7W7L - chains A and B of the 4 polymer chains in the assembly; structure by X-ray diffraction, 3.00 A resolution.

# Chain A (and B)
Protein: Nuclear factor NF-kappa-B p52 subunit
Organism: Homo sapiens
Notes: chain B of this document is another copy of the same molecule, construct and numbering; everything in this record applies to it too
Reference sequence: Q00653 (NFKB2_HUMAN); residue numbers follow UniProt; this construct covers 1-327
Sequence (327 residues; each row starts with the number of its first residue):
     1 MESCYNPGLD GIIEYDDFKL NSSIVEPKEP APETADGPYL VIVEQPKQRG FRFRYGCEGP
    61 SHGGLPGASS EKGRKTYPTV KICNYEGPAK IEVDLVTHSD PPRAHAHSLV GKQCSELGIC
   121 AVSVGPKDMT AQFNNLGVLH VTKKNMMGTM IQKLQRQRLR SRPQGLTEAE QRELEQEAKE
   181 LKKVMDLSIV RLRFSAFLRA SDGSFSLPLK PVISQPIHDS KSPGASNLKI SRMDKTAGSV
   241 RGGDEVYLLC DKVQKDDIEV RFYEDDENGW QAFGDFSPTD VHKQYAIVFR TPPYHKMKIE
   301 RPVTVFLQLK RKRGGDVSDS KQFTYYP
Not modelled in the structure: 1-32, 327 (chain B: 1-33)
Swiss-Prot annotation at these positions:
  - modified residue (Phosphoserine): S23, S161
  - mutagenesis: Y247 to L249 (Two-fold reduction in heterodimerization with RelA)
Disulfides: C114-C120
What the authors report for this chain:
  - binding site for the 13-nt DNA strand: R52, Q254, Q284
  - mutagenesis - K144A: unchanged binding to Bcl3

# Chain A / chain B interface
Contacting residue pairs - 29 pairs, chain A then chain B:
  S231(A) - H282(B)
  R232(A) - Y247(B)
  R232(A) - D280(B)  salt bridge
  R232(A) - V288(B)
  M233(A) - Y247(B)  hydrogen bond (backbone-side chain)
  D234(A) - D234(B)
  D234(A) - Y247(B)
  E245(A) - R232(B)  salt bridge
  Y247(A) - R232(B)
  Y247(A) - M233(B)  hydrogen bond (side chain-backbone)
  Y247(A) - D234(B)
  Y247(A) - Y247(B)  hydrophobic
  Y247(A) - L249(B)  hydrophobic
  L249(A) - Y247(B)  hydrophobic
  L249(A) - H282(B)
  L249(A) - V288(B)  hydrophobic
  C250(A) - H282(B)  hydrogen bond (backbone-side chain)
  D251(A) - K283(B)  salt bridge
  D280(A) - R232(B)  salt bridge
  H282(A) - S231(B)
  H282(A) - L249(B)
  H282(A) - C250(B)  hydrogen bond (side chain-backbone)
  H282(A) - Y285(B)  hydrogen bond (side chain-backbone)
  K283(A) - Y285(B)
  Y285(A) - H282(B)  hydrogen bond (backbone-side chain)
  Y285(A) - K283(B)
  Y285(A) - Y285(B)  hydrophobic
  A286(A) - L249(B)  hydrophobic
  V288(A) - R232(B)
Also at the interface, not in a pair above, chain A (16 interface residues in all): T279
Also at the interface, not in a pair above, chain B (15 interface residues in all): E245, D251, A286

# In short
Chain A and chain B form an interface of 16 and 15 residues respectively, with 6 hydrogen bonds and 4 salt
bridges. Polar contacts include R232(A)-D280(B), E245(A)-R232(B) and D251(A)-K283(B). The paper reports a
binding site for the 13-nt DNA strand at R52(A), Q254(A) and Q284(A); K144A of chain A leaves binding to Bcl3
unchanged.
Chain A and chain B are both Nuclear factor NF-kappa-B p52 subunit (Homo sapiens); the structure, Structure of
NF-kB p52 homodimer bound to 13-mer A/T-centric P-Selectin kB DNA fragment, was determined by X-ray
diffraction (same publication as 7VUP, 7VUQ and 7CLI).
